PDB entry 3BOG | X-ray diffraction, 1.20 A resolution | chain A

== Chain A ==
Name: 6.5 kDa glycine-rich antifreeze protein
Reference sequence: Q38PT6 (Q38PT6_9HEXA); residues 1-81 here correspond to UniProt positions 23-103 (UniProt number = residue number + 22)
Sequence (81 residues; each row starts with the number of its first residue):
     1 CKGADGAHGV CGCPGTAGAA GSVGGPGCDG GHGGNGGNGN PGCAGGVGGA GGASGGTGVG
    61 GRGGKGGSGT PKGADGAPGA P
Sequence notes: engineered mutation Cys11 (Asn33 in Q38PT6)
Modified positions: Cys11 (3-[(2-amino-2-oxoethyl)selanyl]-L-alanine; SYS)
Disulfide bonds: Cys1-Cys28, Cys13-Cys43

== Overview ==
Chain A is 6.5 kDa glycine-rich antifreeze protein; the structure, Snow Flea Antifreeze Protein
Quasi-racemate, was determined by X-ray diffraction together with 2PNE from the same study.
